Entry 3VL6 (X-ray diffraction, 2.07 A resolution); this record covers chain A.

[Chain A]
Protein: 3-isopropylmalate dehydrogenase
Source organism: Shewanella oneidensis
Notes: EC 1.1.1.85
UniProt: Q8E9N3 (LEU3_SHEON); residue numbers follow UniProt; this construct covers 2-364
Chain sequence (375 residues; numbered -10 to 364; the number before each row is that of its first residue; numbers below 1 keep their minus sign (Met-10 is residue -10)):
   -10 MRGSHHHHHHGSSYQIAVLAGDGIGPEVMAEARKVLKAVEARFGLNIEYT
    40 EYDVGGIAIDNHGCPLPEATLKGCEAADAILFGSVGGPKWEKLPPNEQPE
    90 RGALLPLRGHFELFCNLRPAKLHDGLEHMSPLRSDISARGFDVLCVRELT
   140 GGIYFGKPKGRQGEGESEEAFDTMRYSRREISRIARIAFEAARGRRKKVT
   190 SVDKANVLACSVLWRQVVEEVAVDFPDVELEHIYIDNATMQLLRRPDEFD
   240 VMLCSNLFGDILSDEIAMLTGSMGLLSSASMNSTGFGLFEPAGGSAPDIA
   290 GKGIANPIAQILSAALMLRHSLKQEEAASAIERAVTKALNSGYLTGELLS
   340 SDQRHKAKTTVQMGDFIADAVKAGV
Disordered / not traced: -10 to 0
Differences from the reference sequence: expression tag (-10 to 1)
Ion coordination: Ca2+: Asp249, Asp253 (together with 3-isopropylmalic acid)
Small-molecule neighbours: 3-isopropylmalic acid (IPM): Glu89, Arg90, Leu93, Leu94, Arg97, Arg107, Arg136, Tyr143, Lys193, Asn195, Val196, Asp225, Asp249, Asp253
Swiss-Prot annotation at these positions:
  - binding site (NAD(+)): Gly283 to Asn295
  - binding site (substrate): Arg97, Arg107, Arg136, Asp225
  - binding site (Mg(2+)): Asp225, Asp249, Asp253
  - site (Important for catalysis): Tyr143, Lys193
Reported in the primary citation:
  - conformationally variable residues (loop rearrangement): Lys81 to Glu86, Pro108, Leu305
  - catalytic residues: Tyr143, Lys193, Asp225 (citing earlier work)

[Overview]
Ligands of chain A: 3-isopropylmalic acid. The Ca2+ site is built by Asp249 and Asp253. UniProt lists 13
NAD+-binding residues, 4 substrate-binding residues and 3 Mg2+-binding residues. From the paper: catalytic
residues Tyr143, Lys193 and Asp225; conformational variability at Lys81, Pro108 and Leu305.
Chain A is 3-isopropylmalate dehydrogenase (Shewanella oneidensis); the structure, 3-isopropylmalate
dehydrogenase from Shewanella oneidensis MR-1 at 580 MPa, was determined by X-ray diffraction, deposited
together with 3VKZ, 3VL2, 3VL3, 3VL4 and 3VL7.
